8OL1 - chains C and I of the 14 polymer chains in the assembly; structure by electron microscopy, 3.50 A resolution.

# Chain C
Molecule: Histone H2A type 1-H
Organism: Homo sapiens
UniProt: Q96KK5 (H2A1H_HUMAN); residues 10-117 here correspond to UniProt positions 11-118 (UniProt number = residue number + 1)
Chain sequence (108 residues; each row starts with the number of its first residue):
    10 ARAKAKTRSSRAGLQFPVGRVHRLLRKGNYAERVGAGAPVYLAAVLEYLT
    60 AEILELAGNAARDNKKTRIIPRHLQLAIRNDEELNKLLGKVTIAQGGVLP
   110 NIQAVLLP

# Chain I
Molecule: 145-nt DNA strand
Sequence (145 nucleotides; row label = number of the first residue in the row):
     1 TGGAGAATCCCGGTGCCGAGGCCGCTCAATTGGTCGTAGACAGCTCTAGC
    51 ACCGCTTAAACGCACGTACGCGCTGTCCCCCGCGTTTTAACCGCCAAGGG
   101 GATTACTCCCTAGTCTCCAGGCACGTGTCAGATATATACATCCTG

# Chain C / chain I interface
Pairs across the interface - 16 pairs, chain C then chain I:
  Arg11(C) with DT31(I), base contact; DG32(I), phosphate contact
  Ala12(C) with DT31(I), phosphate contact; DG32(I), hydrogen bond to the phosphate
  Ala14(C) with DT30(I), phosphate contact; DT31(I), phosphate contact
  Lys15(C) with DT30(I), phosphate contact; DT31(I), hydrogen bond to the phosphate
  Thr16(C) with DT30(I), phosphate contact
  Arg17(C) with DT30(I), salt bridge to the phosphate
  Arg20(C) with DT31(I), salt bridge to the phosphate
  Gly28(C) with DT30(I), phosphate contact
  Arg32(C) with DA29(I), salt bridge to the phosphate
  Arg42(C) with DA38(I), sugar contact
  Arg77(C) with DA19(I), sugar contact; DG20(I), salt bridge to the phosphate
Interface residues without a listed pair, chain C (14 interface residues in all): Ala10, Lys13, Arg29
Interface residues without a listed pair, chain I (8 interface residues in all): DA28

# In short
14 residues of chain C face 8 of chain I across their interface; the contacts include 2 hydrogen bonds and 4
salt bridges. Polar pairs include Ala12(C)-DG32(I), Lys15(C)-DT31(I) and Arg17(C)-DT30(I).
Here chain C is Histone H2A type 1-H (Homo sapiens) and chain I is a 145-nt DNA strand. Entry 8OL1
(cGAS-Nucleosome in complex with SPSB3-ELOBC (composite structure)) was determined by electron microscopy
together with 8OKX from the same study.
